7C8M - chains A and C; structure by X-ray diffraction, 3.50 A resolution.

# Chain A (and C)
Protein: Nitrogen-fixing NifU domain protein
Source organism: Methanothrix thermoacetophila
Notes: chain C of this document is another copy of the same molecule, construct and numbering; everything in this record applies to it too
Reference sequence: A0B757 (A0B757_METTP); numbering as in UniProt (aligned over 1-129)
Sequence (137 residues; each row starts with the number of its first residue):
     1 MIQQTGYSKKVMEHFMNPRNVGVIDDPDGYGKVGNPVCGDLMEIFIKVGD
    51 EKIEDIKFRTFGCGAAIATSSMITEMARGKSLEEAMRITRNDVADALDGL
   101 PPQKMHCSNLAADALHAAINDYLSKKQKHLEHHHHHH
Disordered / not traced: 1-5, 134-137
Sequence notes: expression tag (130-137)
Bound ions: 2Fe-2S cluster Fe: Cys38, Asp40, Cys63, Cys107
Ligand contacts: 2Fe-2S cluster (FES): Cys38, Asp40, Gly62, Cys63, Ala66, Lys104, Cys107, Leu110

# How chain A and chain C interact
Contacting residue pairs (18; chain A residue first):
  Gly34(A) - Asn120(C)  hydrogen bond (backbone-side chain)
  Pro36(A) - Met86(C)  hydrophobic
  Pro36(A) - Asn120(C)
  Pro36(A) - Leu123(C)  hydrophobic
  Val37(A) - Met86(C)  hydrophobic
  Met86(A) - Pro36(C)  hydrophobic
  Met86(A) - His106(C)  hydrogen bond (backbone-side chain)
  Ile88(A) - His106(C)
  Thr89(A) - His106(C)
  Asn91(A) - Met105(C)
  Met105(A) - Asn91(C)
  His106(A) - Met86(C)  hydrogen bond (side chain-backbone)
  His106(A) - His116(C)  hydrogen bond
  Asp113(A) - Asp113(C)
  His116(A) - His106(C)  hydrogen bond
  Asn120(A) - Gly34(C)  hydrogen bond (side chain-backbone)
  Asn120(A) - Pro36(C)
  Leu123(A) - Pro36(C)  hydrophobic
Other interface residues (no listed pair), chain A (16 interface residues in all): Asn35, Arg87, Ile119
Other interface residues (no listed pair), chain C (14 interface residues in all): Asn35, Val37, Thr89, Ile119

# Overview
The interface between chain A and chain C involves 16 residues on one side and 14 on the other; the contacts
include 6 hydrogen bonds. Among the polar pairs are Gly34(A)-Asn120(C), Met86(A)-His106(C) and
His106(A)-His116(C). Ligands of chain A: 2Fe-2S cluster.
Chain A and chain C are both Nitrogen-fixing NifU domain protein (Methanothrix thermoacetophila); the
structure, Crystal structure of IscU wild-type, was determined by X-ray diffraction (same publication as
7C8N).
